8HCQ - chains A and B of the 6 polymer chains in the assembly; structure by electron microscopy, 3.01 A resolution.

Chain A:
Molecule: Guanine nucleotide-binding protein G(q) subunit alpha-1
Source organism: Homo sapiens
Sequence (246 residues; row label = number of the first residue in the row; note: 113 numbers in that range are skipped by the numbering (no residue carries them; nothing is unmodelled there)):
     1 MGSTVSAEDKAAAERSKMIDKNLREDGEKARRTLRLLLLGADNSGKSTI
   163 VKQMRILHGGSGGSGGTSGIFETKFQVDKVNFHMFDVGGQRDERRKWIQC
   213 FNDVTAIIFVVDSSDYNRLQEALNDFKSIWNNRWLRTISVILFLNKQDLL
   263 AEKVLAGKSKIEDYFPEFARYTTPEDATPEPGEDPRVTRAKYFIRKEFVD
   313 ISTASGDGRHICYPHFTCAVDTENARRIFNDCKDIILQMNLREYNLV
Disordered / not traced: 1-7, 163-181, 269-277, 317-318, 331-332, 359

Chain B:
Molecule: Guanine nucleotide-binding protein G(I)/G(S)/G(T) subunit beta-1
Source organism: Homo sapiens
UniProtKB: P62873 (GBB1_HUMAN); residues 7-345 here correspond to UniProt positions 2-340 (UniProt number = residue number - 5)
Sequence (377 residues; numbered -5 to 371; the number before each row is that of its first residue; numbers below 1 keep their minus sign (Met-5 is residue -5)):
    -5 MHHHHHHGSLLQSELDQLRQEAEQLKNQIRDARKACADATLSQITNNIDP
    45 VGRIQMRTRRTLRGHLAKIYAMHWGTDSRLLVSASQDGKLIIWDSYTTNK
    95 VHAIPLRSSWVMTCAYAPSGNYVACGGLDNICSIYNLKTREGNVRVSREL
   145 AGHTGYLSCCRFLDDNQIVTSSGDTTCALWDIETGQQTTTFTGHTGDVMS
   195 LSLAPDTRLFVSGACDASAKLWDVREGMCRQTFTGHESDINAICFFPNGN
   245 AFATGSDDATCRLFDLRADQELMTYSHDNIICGITSVSFSKSGRLLLAGY
   295 DDFNCNVWDALKADRAGVLAGHDNRVSCLGVTDDGMAVATGSWDSFLKIW
   345 NGSSGGGGSGGGGSSGVSGWRLFKKIS
Disordered / not traced: -5 to 7, 346-371
Differences from the reference sequence: initiating methionine (-5); expression tag (-4 to 6, 346-371)
Swiss-Prot annotation at these positions:
  - modified residue: Ser7 (N-acetylserine), His271 (Phosphohistidine)

Interface between chain A and chain B:
Residue-residue contacts (40):
  Ala12(A) - Asn93(B)
  Arg15(A) - Val95(B)  hydrogen bond (side chain-backbone)
  Arg15(A) - His96(B)
  Ser16(A) - Asn93(B)
  Ser16(A) - Lys94(B)
  Ile19(A) - Lys94(B)
  Ile19(A) - Ala97(B)  hydrophobic
  Asp20(A) - Lys94(B)  salt bridge
  Leu23(A) - Gly58(B)
  Leu23(A) - Leu60(B)
  Leu23(A) - Lys83(B)
  Leu23(A) - Ile85(B)  hydrophobic
  Leu23(A) - Lys94(B)
  Asp26(A) - Lys83(B)  salt bridge
  Gly27(A) - Leu60(B)
  Arg35(A) - Gln80(B)
  Arg35(A) - Trp104(B)
  Ile182(A) - Leu122(B)  hydrophobic
  Phe197(A) - Trp104(B)
  Gly201(A) - Asn124(B)
  Gly201(A) - Thr148(B)
  Gln202(A) - Asn124(B)
  Gln202(A) - Tyr150(B)
  Arg203(A) - Gly167(B)
  Lys208(A) - Tyr150(B)
  Lys208(A) - Met193(B)
  Lys208(A) - Cys209(B)
  Lys208(A) - Asp233(B)
  Lys208(A) - Asn235(B)
  Lys208(A) - Asp251(B)  salt bridge
  Gln211(A) - Arg319(B)
  Gln211(A) - Trp337(B)
  Cys212(A) - Lys62(B)
  Cys212(A) - Tyr64(B)  hydrogen bond (backbone-side chain)
  Cys212(A) - Gln80(B)
  Cys212(A) - Trp104(B)
  Phe213(A) - Trp104(B)  hydrophobic
  Phe213(A) - Leu122(B)  hydrophobic
  Asn214(A) - Trp337(B)
  Trp246(A) - Arg319(B)
Also at the interface, not in a pair above, chain A (24 interface residues in all): Asp9, Trp209, Asp215, Arg245
Also at the interface, not in a pair above, chain B (32 interface residues in all): Thr91, Met106, Asp123, Gly149, Thr169, Asp191, Asp295

In short:
The interface between chain A and chain B involves 24 residues on one side and 32 on the other; the contacts
include 2 hydrogen bonds and 3 salt bridges. Polar contacts include Asp20(A)-Lys94(B), Asp26(A)-Lys83(B) and
Lys208(A)-Asp251(B).
Chain A is Guanine nucleotide-binding protein G(q) subunit alpha-1 and chain B is Guanine nucleotide-binding
protein G(I)/G(S)/G(T) subunit beta-1, both from Homo sapiens; the structure, Cryo-EM structure of
endothelin1-bound ETAR-Gq complex, was determined by electron microscopy together with 8HBD and 8HCX from the
same study.
